Entry 1NG9 (X-ray diffraction, 2.60 A resolution); this record covers chains F and A of the 4 polymer chains in the assembly.

[Chain F]
Molecule: 30-nt DNA strand
Sequence (30 nucleotides; row label = number of the first residue in the row):
     1 ATAGGACGCT GACACTGGTG CTTGGCAGCT
Not modelled in the structure: 1-13

[Chain A]
Protein: DNA mismatch repair protein MutS
From: Escherichia coli
UniProt: P23909 (MUTS_ECOLI); residue numbers follow UniProt; this construct covers 1-800
Chain sequence (800 residues; each row starts with the number of its first residue):
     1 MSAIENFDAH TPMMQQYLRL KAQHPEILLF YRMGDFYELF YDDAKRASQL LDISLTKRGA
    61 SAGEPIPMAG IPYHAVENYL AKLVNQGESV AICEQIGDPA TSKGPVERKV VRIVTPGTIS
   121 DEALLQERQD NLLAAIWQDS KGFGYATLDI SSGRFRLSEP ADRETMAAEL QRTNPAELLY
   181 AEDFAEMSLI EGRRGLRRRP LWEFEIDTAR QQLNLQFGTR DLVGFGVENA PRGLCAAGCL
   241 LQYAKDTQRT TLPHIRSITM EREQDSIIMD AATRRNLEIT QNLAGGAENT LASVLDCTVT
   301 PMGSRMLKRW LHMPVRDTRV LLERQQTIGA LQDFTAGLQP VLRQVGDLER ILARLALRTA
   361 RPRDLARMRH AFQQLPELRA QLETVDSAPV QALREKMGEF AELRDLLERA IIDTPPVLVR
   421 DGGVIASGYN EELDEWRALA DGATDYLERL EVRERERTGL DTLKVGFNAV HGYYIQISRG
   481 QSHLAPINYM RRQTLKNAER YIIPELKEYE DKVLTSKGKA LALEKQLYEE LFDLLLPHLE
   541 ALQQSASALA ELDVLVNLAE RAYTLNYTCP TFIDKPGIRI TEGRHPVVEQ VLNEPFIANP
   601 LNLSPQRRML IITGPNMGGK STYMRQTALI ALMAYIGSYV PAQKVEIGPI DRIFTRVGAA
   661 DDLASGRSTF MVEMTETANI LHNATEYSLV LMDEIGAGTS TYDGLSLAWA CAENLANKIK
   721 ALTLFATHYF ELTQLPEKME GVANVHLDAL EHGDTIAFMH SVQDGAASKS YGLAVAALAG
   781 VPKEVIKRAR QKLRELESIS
Not modelled in the structure: 660-665
Differences from the reference sequence: engineered mutation Ala697 (Arg in P23909)
Curated features (UniProtKB/Swiss-Prot):
  - binding site (ATP): Gly614 to Ser621
Metal / ion sites: Mg2+: Ser621 (together with ADP)
Residues lining bound ligands: ADP (adenosine-5'-diphosphate): Val588, Leu592, Pro595, Phe596, Ile597, Asn599, Pro615, Asn616, Met617, Gly618, Gly619, Lys620, Ser621, Thr622, His760
Reported in the primary citation:
  - mutagenesis - R697A: abolished binding to ADP
  - mutagenesis - R697A: decreased binding to the 30-nt DNA strand
  - catalytic residues: Glu694 (citing earlier work)
  - binding site for ADP: Pro615 to Lys620 (proposed by the authors, not directly observed)
  - mutagenesis - R697A: decreased catalytic activity on AMPPNP

[Chain F / chain A interface]
Pairs across the interface - 26 pairs, chain F then chain A:
  DG20(F) with Arg58(A), base contact
  DC21(F) with Thr56(A), sugar contact; Met68(A), sugar contact
  DT22(F) with Phe36(A), stacking on the base; Glu38(A), hydrogen bond to the base; Ser54(A), phosphate contact; Thr56(A), sugar contact; Ala69(A), base contact; Gly70(A), base contact
  DT23(F) with Phe36(A), base contact; Ile53(A), phosphate contact; Ser54(A), hydrogen bond to the phosphate; Gly70(A), sugar contact; Pro72(A), sugar contact; Tyr79(A), hydrogen bond to the phosphate
  DG24(F) with Pro72(A), sugar contact; His74(A), phosphate contact; Ala75(A), sugar contact; Tyr79(A), hydrogen bond to the phosphate
  DG25(F) with His74(A), sugar contact
  DA27(F) with Asn468(A), phosphate contact
  DG28(F) with Gln493(A), hydrogen bond to the phosphate; Arg500(A), salt bridge to the phosphate
  DC29(F) with Leu495(A), phosphate contact; Lys496(A), hydrogen bond to the phosphate
  DT30(F) with Lys496(A), salt bridge to the phosphate
Also at the interface, not in a pair above, chain A (21 interface residues in all): Lys57, Ile71, Asn497

[In short]
10 residues of chain F face 21 of chain A across their interface; the contacts include 6 hydrogen bonds, 2
salt bridges and 1 aromatic stacking contact. Polar pairs include DT22(F)-Glu38(A), DT23(F)-Ser54(A) and
DT23(F)-Tyr79(A). Ligands of chain A: ADP. The paper reports the catalytic residue Glu694(A); R697A of chain A
abolishes binding to ADP.
Here chain F is a 30-nt DNA strand and chain A is DNA mismatch repair protein MutS (Escherichia coli). Entry
1NG9 (E.coli MutS R697A: an ATPase-asymmetry mutant) was determined by X-ray diffraction.
